Entry 3KYJ (X-ray diffraction, 1.40 A resolution); this record covers chains A and B.

# Chain A
Name: Putative histidine protein kinase
Organism: Rhodobacter sphaeroides
UniProt: Q8KLS0 (Q8KLS0_RHOSH); residue numbers follow UniProt; this construct covers 2-135
Sequence (144 residues; each row starts with the number of its first residue; numbering starts at 0):
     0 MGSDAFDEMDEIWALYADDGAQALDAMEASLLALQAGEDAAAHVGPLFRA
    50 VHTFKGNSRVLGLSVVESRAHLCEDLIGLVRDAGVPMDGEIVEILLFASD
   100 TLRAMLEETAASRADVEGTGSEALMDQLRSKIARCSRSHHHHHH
Disordered / not traced: 0-7, 137-143
Construct notes: expression tag (0-1, 136-143)
Ion coordination: Na+ near Asp38 (its only coordinating residue here)
What the authors report for this chain:
  - post-translational modification sites: His51 (citing earlier work)

# Chain B
Name: CheY6 protein
Organism: Rhodobacter sphaeroides
UniProt: Q8KLS1 (Q8KLS1_RHOSH); numbering as in UniProt (aligned over 2-134)
Sequence (145 residues; numbered -10 to 134; the number before each row is that of its first residue; numbers below 1 keep their minus sign (Met-10 is residue -10)):
   -10 MRGSHHHHHHGSPYNVMIVDDAAMMRLYIASFIKTLPDFKVVAQAANGQE
    40 ALDKLAAQPNVDLILLDIEMPVMDGMEFLRHAKLKTRAKICMLSSVAVSG
    90 SPHAARARELGADGVVAKPSGTVSHDLEEKTGGELARTMRTLMAA
Disordered / not traced: -10 to -1, 113-118
Construct notes: expression tag (-10 to 1)
What the authors report for this chain:
  - catalytic residues: Asp56
  - specificity-determining residues: Met13 (by similarity / conservation)
  - specificity-determining residues: Ala12
  - mutagenesis - M13S, M13S/L16S/Y17M: decreased catalytic activity with Putative histidine protein kinase (chain A)
  - mutagenesis - M13S: decreased catalytic activity on CheA3P1-P

# How chain A and chain B interact
Residue-residue contacts - 22 pairs, chain A then chain B:
  Glu10(A) - Leu16(B)
  Ile11(A) - Met13(B)  hydrophobic
  Ile11(A) - Leu16(B)  hydrophobic
  Leu14(A) - Ala12(B)
  Leu14(A) - Met13(B)  hydrophobic
  Leu14(A) - Leu16(B)  hydrophobic
  Tyr15(A) - Met13(B)  hydrogen bond (backbone-side chain)
  Asp18(A) - Ala12(B)
  His51(A) - Glu58(B)  salt bridge
  Asn56(A) - Met13(B)
  Arg58(A) - Ser84(B)  hydrogen bond (side chain-backbone)
  Arg58(A) - Ser109(B)
  Arg58(A) - Gly110(B)
  Arg58(A) - Thr111(B)  hydrogen bond (backbone-side chain)
  Val59(A) - Met14(B)  hydrophobic
  Val59(A) - Tyr17(B)  hydrophobic
  Val59(A) - Ser109(B)
  Val59(A) - Gly110(B)  hydrogen bond (backbone-backbone)
  Leu60(A) - Met13(B)  hydrophobic
  Gly61(A) - Gly110(B)
  Gly61(A) - Thr111(B)
  Ser63(A) - Thr111(B)
Also at the interface, not in a pair above, chain A (13 interface residues in all): Glu66
Interface features reported in the paper:
  - specific contacts: Glu10(A)-Leu16(B) (hydrophobic contact), Ile11(A)-Met13(B) (hydrophobic contact), Leu14(A)-Met13(B) (hydrophobic contact), Tyr15(A)-Met13(B) (hydrophobic contact), His51(A)-Glu58(B) (hydrogen bond), Asn56(A)-Met13(B) (hydrophobic contact), Val59(A)-Met13(B) (hydrophobic contact), Val59(A)-Gly110(B) (backbone contact), Leu60(A)-Met13(B) (hydrophobic contact), Ala12(B)-Leu14(A) (hydrophobic contact), Leu16(B)-Ile11(A), Tyr17(B)-Val59(A)
  - interface residues, chain A: Val59(A), Gly61(A), Ser63(A)
  - interface residues, chain B: Ala11(B), Met13(B), Ser109(B), Gly110(B), Thr111(B)
  - hot spots on chain B (mutagenesis) - M13S (more than 1 mM), M13S/L16S/Y17M (more than 1 mM): decreased binding to Putative histidine protein kinase (chain A)

# Summary
Chain A and chain B form an interface of 13 and 10 residues respectively; the contacts include 4 hydrogen
bonds and 1 salt bridge. Among the polar pairs are His51(A)-Glu58(B), Tyr15(A)-Met13(B) and Arg58(A)-Ser84(B).
The authors report hydrophobic contacts between Glu10(A) and Leu16(B), Ile11(A) and Met13(B) and Leu14(A) and
Met13(B) among others; a hydrogen bond between His51(A) and Glu58(B); a backbone contact between Val59(A) and
Gly110(B). The paper reports the catalytic residue Asp56(B); M13S and M13S/L16S/Y17M of chain B reduce
catalytic activity with Putative histidine protein kinase (chain A).
Here chain A is Putative histidine protein kinase and chain B is CheY6 protein, both from Rhodobacter
sphaeroides. Entry 3KYJ (Crystal structure of the P1 domain of CheA3 in complex with CheY6 from R.
sphaeroides) was determined by X-ray diffraction (same publication as 3KYI).
